3RKO - chains L and J of the 6 polymer chains in the assembly; structure by X-ray diffraction, 3.00 A resolution.

== Chain L ==
Name: NADH-quinone oxidoreductase subunit L
Organism: Escherichia coli
Notes: EC 1.6.5.3
UniProt: C6E9S4 (C6E9S4_ECOBD); residue numbers follow UniProt; this construct covers 1-613
Sequence (613 residues; each row starts with the number of its first residue):
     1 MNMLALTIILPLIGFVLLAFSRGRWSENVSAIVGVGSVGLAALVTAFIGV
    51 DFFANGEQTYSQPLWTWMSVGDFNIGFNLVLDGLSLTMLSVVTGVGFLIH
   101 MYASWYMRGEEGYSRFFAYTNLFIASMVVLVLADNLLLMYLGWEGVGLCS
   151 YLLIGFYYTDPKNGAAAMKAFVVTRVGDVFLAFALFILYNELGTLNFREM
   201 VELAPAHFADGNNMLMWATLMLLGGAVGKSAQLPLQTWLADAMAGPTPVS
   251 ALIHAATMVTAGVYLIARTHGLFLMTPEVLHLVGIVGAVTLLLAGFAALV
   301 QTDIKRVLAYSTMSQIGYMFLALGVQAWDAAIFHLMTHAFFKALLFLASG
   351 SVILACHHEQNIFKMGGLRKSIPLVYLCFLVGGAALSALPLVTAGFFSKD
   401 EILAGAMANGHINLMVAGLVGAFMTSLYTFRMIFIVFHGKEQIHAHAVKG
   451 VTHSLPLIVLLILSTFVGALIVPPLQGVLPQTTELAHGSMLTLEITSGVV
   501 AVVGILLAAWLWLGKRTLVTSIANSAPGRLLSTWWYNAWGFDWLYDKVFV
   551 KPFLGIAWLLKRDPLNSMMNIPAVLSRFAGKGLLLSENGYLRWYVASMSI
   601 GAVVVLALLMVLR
Not modelled in the structure: 613
Ligand contacts:
  - CA7 (7-cyclohexylheptyl 4-O-alpha-D-glucopyranosyl-beta-D-glucopyranoside): Pro161, Ala165, Met168, Val172, Phe549, Val550, Phe553, Leu554
  - eicosane (LFA), molecule 1: Leu12, Phe15, Val16, Phe20
  - eicosane (LFA), molecule 2: Ala19, Arg22, Tyr119, Leu122, Leu148
  - eicosane (LFA), molecule 3: Ser90, Val91, Gly94, Met336, Phe340, Leu463, Ile471
  - eicosane (LFA), molecule 4: Lys169, Val172, Val173, Leu235, Tyr545, Phe549, Val550

== Chain J ==
Name: NADH-quinone oxidoreductase subunit J
Organism: Escherichia coli
Notes: EC 1.6.5.3
UniProt: C6E9S2 (C6E9S2_ECOBD); numbering as in UniProt (aligned over 1-184)
Sequence (184 residues; each row starts with the number of its first residue):
     1 MEFAFYICGLIAILATLRVITHTNPVHALLYLIISLLAISGVFFSLGAYF
    51 AGALEIIVYAGAIMVLFVFVVMMLNLGGSEIEQERQWLKPQVWIGPAILS
   101 AIMLVVIVYAILGVNDQGIDGTPISAKAVGITLFGPYVLAVELASMLLLA
   151 GLVVAFHVGREERAGEVLSNRKDDSAKRKTEEHA
Not modelled in the structure: 169-184

== How chain L and chain J interact ==
Contacting residue pairs (8):
  Arg592(L) with Trp87(J)
  Ala596(L) with Leu99(J)
  Ser599(L) with Leu99(J)
  Val603(L) with Leu99(J), hydrophobic; Met103(J), hydrophobic
  Leu606(L) with Val106(J), hydrophobic; Ile107(J), hydrophobic
  Met610(L) with Ala110(J), hydrophobic
Other interface residues (no listed pair), chain L (9 interface residues in all): Ile600, Ala602, Ala607
Other interface residues (no listed pair), chain J (10 interface residues in all): Val92, Ser100, Ile102, Tyr109

== Summary ==
The interface between chain L and chain J involves 9 residues on one side and 10 on the other. Ligands of
chain L: 4 copies of eicosane and compound CA7.
Here chain L is NADH-quinone oxidoreductase subunit L and chain J is NADH-quinone oxidoreductase subunit J,
both from Escherichia coli. Entry 3RKO (Crystal structure of the membrane domain of respiratory complex I from
E. coli at 3.0 angstrom ...) was determined by X-ray diffraction.
